Entry 8VR4 (electron microscopy, 2.80 A resolution); this record covers chains K and A of the 34 polymer chains in the assembly.

# Chain K
Molecule: 50S Ribosomal Protein L13
Organism: Mycolicibacterium smegmatis MC2 155
UniProtKB: A0QSP8 (RL13_MYCS2); numbering as in UniProt (aligned over 1-147)
Chain sequence (147 residues; row label = number of the first residue in the row):
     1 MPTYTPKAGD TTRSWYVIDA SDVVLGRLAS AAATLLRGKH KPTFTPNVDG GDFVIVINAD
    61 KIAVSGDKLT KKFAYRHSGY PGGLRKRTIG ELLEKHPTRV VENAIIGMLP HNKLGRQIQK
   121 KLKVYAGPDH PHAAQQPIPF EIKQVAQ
Disordered / not traced: 1

# Chain A
Molecule: 23S ribosomal RNA
Organism: Mycolicibacterium smegmatis MC2 155
Sequence (3120 nucleotides; each row starts with the number of its first residue):
     1 UAAGUGUUUA AGGGCGCAUG GUGGAUGCCU UGGCACUGGG AGCCGAUGAA GGACGUAGGA
    61 GGCUGCGAUA AGCCUCGGGG AGCUGUCAAC CGAGCGUUGA UCCGAGGAUG UCCGAAUGGG
   121 GAAACCCGGC ACGAGUGAUG UCGUGUCACC AGGCGCUGAA UAUAUAGGCG UCUGGGGGGA
   181 ACGCGGGGAA GUGAAACAUC UCAGUACCCG UAGGAAGAGA AAACAAAAUG UGAUUCCGUG
   241 AGUAGUGGCG AGCGAAAGCG GAGGAUGGCU AAACCGUAUG CAUGUGAUAC CGGGUAGGGG
   301 UUGUGUGUGC GGGGUUGUGG GACCUAUCUU UCCGGCUCUA CCUGGCUGGA GGGCAGUGAG
   361 AAAAUGUUGU GGUUAGCGGA AAUGGCUUGG GAUGGCCUGC CGUAGACGGU GAGAGCCCGG
   421 UACGUGAAAA CCCGACGUCU GUCUUGAUGG UGUUCCCGAG UAGCAGCGGG CCCGUGGAAU
   481 CUGCUGUGAA UCUGCCGGGA CCACCCGGUA AGCCUGAAUA CUUCCCAGUG ACCGAUAGCG
   541 GAUUAGUACC GUGAGGGAAU GGUGAAAAGU ACCCCGGGAG GGGAGUGAAA GAGUACCUGA
   601 AACCGUGCGC UUACAAUCCG UCAGAGCCCU CGACGUGUCG UGGGGUGAUG GCGUGCCUUU
   661 UGAAGAAUGA GCCUGCGAGU CAGGGACAUG UCGCGAGGUU AACCCGGGUG GGGUAGCCGC
   721 AGCGAAAGCG AGUCUGAAUA GGGCGUAUCC ACACAAGAGU GUGUGGUGUA GUGGUGUGUU
   781 CUGGACCCGA AGCGGAGUGA UCUACCCAUG GCCAGGGUGA AGCGCGGGUA AGACCGCGUG
   841 GAGGCCCGAA CCCACUUAGG UUGAAGACUG AGGGGAUGAG CUGUGGGUAG GGGUGAAAGG
   901 CCAAUCAAAC UCCGUGAUAG CUGGUUCUCC CCGAAAUGCA UUUAGGUGCA GCGUCGCAUG
   961 UUUCUUGCCG GAGGUAGAGC UACUGGAUGG CCGAUGGGCC CCACAGGGUU ACUGACGUCA
  1021 GCCAAACUCC GAAUGCCGGU AAGUCCAAGA GUGCGGCAGU GAGACGGCGG GGGAUAAGCU
  1081 CCGUGCGUCG AGAGGGAAAC AGCCCAGAUC GCCGGCUAAG GCCCCUAAGC GUGUGCUAAG
  1141 UGGAAAAGGA UGUGCAGUCG CGAAGACAAC CAGGAGGUUG GCUUAGAAGC AGCCACCCUU
  1201 GAAAGAGUGC GUAAUAGCUC ACUGGUCAAG UGAUUGUGCG CCGAUAAUGU AGCGGGGCUC
  1261 AAGCACACCG CCGAAGCCGC GGCAGCCAAC GUGUUGGCUG GGUAGGGGAG CGUCCUGCAU
  1321 CCGGUGAAGC CGCCGAGUGA UCGAGUGGUG GAGGGUGUGG GAGUGAGAAU GCAGGCAUGA
  1381 GUAGCGAUUA GGCAAGUGAG AACCUUGCCC GCCGAAAGAC CAAGGGUUCC UGGGCCAGGC
  1441 CAGUCCGCCC AGGGUGAGUC GGGACCUAAG GCGAGGCCGA CAGGCGUAGU CGAUGGACAA
  1501 CGGGUUGAUA UUCCCGUACC CGUGUAUGUG CGUCCAUGAU GAAUCAGCGG UACUAACCAU
  1561 CCAAAACCAC CGUGACCGCA CCUUUCGGGG UGUGGCGUUG GUGGGGCUGC AUGGGACCUU
  1621 CGUUGGUAGU AGUCAAGCGA UGGGGUGACG CAGGAAGGUA GCCGUACCGG UCAGUGGUAA
  1681 UACCGGGGUA AGCCUGUAGG GAGUCAGAUA GGUAAAUCCG UCUGGCAUAU AUCCUGAGAG
  1741 GUGAUGCAUA GCCGAGUGAG GCGAAUUCGG UGAUCCUAUG CUGCCGAGAA AAGCCUCUAG
  1801 CGAGGACAUA CACGGCCCGU ACCCCAAACC AACACAGGUG GUCAGGUAGA GAAUACUAAG
  1861 GCGUACGAGU GAACUAUGGU UAAGGAACUC GGCAAAAUGC CCCCGUAACU UCGGGAGAAG
  1921 GGGGACCCAC AUGGCGUGUA AGCCUUUACG GCCCAAGCGU GAGUGGGUGG CACAAACCAG
  1981 UGAGAAGCGA CUGUUUACUA AAAACACAGG UCCGUGCGAA GUCGCAAGAC GAUGUAUACG
  2041 GACUGACGCC UGCCCGGUGC UGGAAGGUUA AGAGGACCCG UUAACUCCCU UUGGGGGUGA
  2101 AGCGGAGAAU UUAAGCCCCA GUAAACGGCG GUGGUAACUA UAACCAUCCU AAGGUAGCGA
  2161 AAUUCCUUGU CGGGUAAGUU CCGACCUGCA CGAAUGGCGU AACGACUUCU CAACUGUCUC
  2221 AACCAUAGAC UCGGCGAAAU UGCACUACGA GUAAAGAUGC UCGUUACGCG CGGCAGGACG
  2281 AAAAGACCCC GGGACCUUCA CUACAACUUG GUAUUGGUGC UCGAUACGGU UUGUGUAGGA
  2341 UAGGUGGGAG ACUGUGAAGC UCACACGCCA GUGUGGGUGG AGUCGUUGUU GAAAUACCAC
  2401 UCUGAUCGUA UUGGGCCUCU AACCUCGGAC CGUAUAUCCG GUUCAGGGAC AGUGCCUGGU
  2461 GGGUAGUUUA ACUGGGGCGG UUGCCUCCUA AAAUGUAACG GAGGCGCCCA AAGGUUCCCU
  2521 CAACCUGGAC GGCAAUCAGG UGUUGAGUGU AAGUGCACAA GGGAGCUUGA CUGCGAGACG
  2581 GACAUGUCGA GCAGGGACGA AAGUCGGGAC UAGUGAUCCG GCACCUCUGA GUGGAAGGGG
  2641 UGUCGCUCAA CGGAUAAAAG GUACCCCGGG GAUAACAGGC UGAUCUUCCC CAAGAGUCCA
  2701 UAUCGACGGG AUGGUUUGGC ACCUCGAUGU CGGCUCGUCG CAUCCUGGGG CUGGAGCAGG
  2761 UCCCAAGGGU UGGGCUGUUC GCCCAUUAAA GCGGCACGCG AGCUGGGUUU AGAACGUCGU
  2821 GAGACAGUUC GGUCUCUAUC CGCCGCGCGC GUCAGAAGCU UGAGGAAACC UGUCCCUAGU
  2881 ACGAGAGGAC CGGGACGGAC GAACCUCUGG UAUACCAGUU GUCCCACCAG GGGCACGGCU
  2941 GGAUAGCCAC GUUCGGACAG GAUAACCGCU GAAAGCAUCU AAGCGGGAAA CCUCUUCCAA
  3001 GACCAGGCUU CUCACCCUCU AGGAGGGAUA AGGCCCCCCG CAGACCACGG GAUUGAUAGA
  3061 CCAGACCUGG AAGCCUAGUA AUAGGUGCAG GGAACUGGCA CUAACCGGCC GAAAACUUAC
Disordered / not traced: 1, 1803
Ligand contacts: erythromycin a (ERY): U861, A2281, A2282, A2283, A2286, A2727, G2729, U2730, U2833, C2834, U2835
What the authors report for this chain:
  - conformationally variable residues (side-chain flip): A2282, A2286, U2730
  - binding site for erythromycin a: U2730

# Interface between chain K and chain A
Contacting residue pairs - 115 pairs, chain K then chain A:
  Pro-2(K) with C1113(A), base contact
  Thr-3(K) with C1113(A), hydrogen bond to the base
  Thr-5(K) with G624(A), phosphate contact
  Pro-6(K) with A625(A), sugar contact
  Lys-7(K) with A625(A), salt bridge to the phosphate; G626(A), phosphate contact
  Ala-8(K) with A625(A), phosphate contact; G626(A), phosphate contact
  Trp-15(K) with G4(A), sugar contact
  Asp-22(K) with C1260(A), hydrogen bond to the base
  Val-24(K) with C1258(A), phosphate contact; U1259(A), phosphate contact; C1260(A), base contact
  Leu-25(K) with G1257(A), phosphate contact; C1258(A), hydrogen bond to the phosphate
  Gly-26(K) with G1257(A), hydrogen bond to the phosphate; C1258(A), hydrogen bond to the phosphate; A1262(A), hydrogen bond to the base
  Arg-27(K) with C1130(A), hydrogen bond to the base; U1259(A), salt bridge to the phosphate; C1260(A), hydrogen bond to the sugar; A1261(A), phosphate contact; A1262(A), base contact
  Ser-30(K) with C1123(A), base contact; C1124(A), sugar contact; G1256(A), base contact; A1262(A), hydrogen bond to the base
  Ala-33(K) with C1124(A), sugar contact
  Thr-34(K) with C1124(A), sugar contact
  Arg-37(K) with U1126(A), salt bridge to the phosphate
  Lys-39(K) with C1125(A), salt bridge to the phosphate; A1127(A), salt bridge to the phosphate; A1128(A), salt bridge to the phosphate
  Pro-46(K) with G650(A), sugar contact
  Asn-47(K) with A623(A), base contact; G624(A), sugar contact; U649(A), hydrogen bond to the sugar; G650(A), sugar contact
  Phe-53(K) with G4(A), phosphate contact; U5(A), phosphate contact
  Ala-63(K) with C1260(A), base contact
  Ser-65(K) with G1140(A), base contact; U1259(A), hydrogen bond to the phosphate; C1260(A), phosphate contact
  Gly-66(K) with U1259(A), base contact
  Lys-68(K) with G1140(A), hydrogen bond to the base; C1258(A), salt bridge to the phosphate; U1259(A), salt bridge to the phosphate
  Lys-71(K) with G1140(A), salt bridge to the phosphate
  Lys-72(K) with G1257(A), salt bridge to the phosphate
  Tyr-75(K) with U1250(A), sugar contact; A1251(A), phosphate contact
  Arg-76(K) with U2265(A), salt bridge to the phosphate; G2864(A), phosphate contact
  His-77(K) with G1249(A), stacking on the base
  Ser-78(K) with G2865(A), hydrogen bond to the phosphate; A2866(A), hydrogen bond to the phosphate
  Tyr-80(K) with A2866(A), sugar contact
  Pro-81(K) with G1249(A), phosphate contact; U2738(A), phosphate contact; C2739(A), phosphate contact
  Gly-82(K) with G1249(A), hydrogen bond to the phosphate; C2739(A), phosphate contact
  Gly-83(K) with A2866(A), phosphate contact
  Leu-84(K) with G1249(A), sugar contact; U1250(A), sugar contact
  Arg-85(K) with G2865(A), phosphate contact; A2866(A), salt bridge to the phosphate; C2992(A), salt bridge to the phosphate
  Arg-87(K) with C2992(A), hydrogen bond to the phosphate; U2993(A), salt bridge to the phosphate
  His-96(K) with A2863(A), sugar contact; G2864(A), phosphate contact
  Arg-99(K) with A2863(A), hydrogen bond to the phosphate; G2864(A), salt bridge to the phosphate
  Glu-102(K) with C3004(A), hydrogen bond to the base
  Asn-103(K) with G1256(A), sugar contact
  Ala-104(K) with G1256(A), hydrogen bond to the sugar; G1257(A), phosphate contact
  Gly-107(K) with G1255(A), hydrogen bond to the base; G1256(A), sugar contact
  Met-108(K) with C1124(A), hydrogen bond to the sugar; C1125(A), sugar contact; G1255(A), base contact; G1256(A), hydrogen bond to the sugar; G1257(A), sugar contact
  Leu-109(K) with C1125(A), sugar contact
  Pro-110(K) with C1125(A), sugar contact
  His-111(K) with G2263(A), salt bridge to the phosphate; U2264(A), salt bridge to the phosphate
  Asn-112(K) with G650(A), hydrogen bond to the phosphate; G651(A), hydrogen bond to the phosphate
  Lys-113(K) with A615(A), phosphate contact; A616(A), phosphate contact; U649(A), salt bridge to the phosphate; G650(A), hydrogen bond to the phosphate
  Leu-114(K) with U649(A), hydrogen bond to the phosphate; G650(A), hydrogen bond to the phosphate
  Arg-116(K) with C614(A), hydrogen bond to the phosphate; A615(A), salt bridge to the phosphate; A616(A), salt bridge to the phosphate
  Lys-120(K) with C3003(A), hydrogen bond to the phosphate; C3004(A), salt bridge to the phosphate
  Pro-131(K) with A3(A), sugar contact
  His-132(K) with A3(A), hydrogen bond to the sugar; G4(A), phosphate contact
  Ala-134(K) with U3118(A), hydrogen bond to the sugar
  Gln-135(K) with A3(A), hydrogen bond to the sugar; G4(A), hydrogen bond to the sugar
  Gln-136(K) with U3118(A), hydrogen bond to the sugar
  Ile-142(K) with C1130(A), hydrogen bond to the base
  Gln-144(K) with C1130(A), base contact; G1131(A), hydrogen bond to the phosphate
  Gln-147(K) with G1129(A), hydrogen bond to the base; G1131(A), hydrogen bond to the sugar
Interface residues without a listed pair, chain K (66 interface residues in all): Asp-67, Val-100, Gly-115, Lys-123, Lys-143, Val-145
Interface residues without a listed pair, chain A (52 interface residues in all): A2, C2844, A3119

# In short
66 residues of chain K and 52 residues of chain A are in contact, with 38 hydrogen bonds, 21 salt bridges and
1 aromatic stacking contact. Among the polar pairs are Thr-3(K)/C1113(A), Asp-22(K)/C1260(A) and
Gly-26(K)/A1262(A). The paper reports a binding site for erythromycin a at U2730(A); conformational
variability at A2282(A), A2286(A) and U2730(A).
Here chain K is 50S Ribosomal Protein L13 and chain A is 23S ribosomal RNA, both from Mycolicibacterium
smegmatis MC2 155. Entry 8VR4 (Structure of Mycobacterium smegmatis 50S ribosomal subunit bound to HflX and
erythromycin:50S-HflX-A-Ery) was determined by electron microscopy together with 8VIO, 8VK0, 8VK7, 8VKI, 8VKW,
8VPK, 8VR8 and 8VRL from the same study.
